PDB entry 9NE9 | electron microscopy, 3.88 A resolution | chains A and P of the 6 polymer chains in the assembly

# Chain A
Protein: DNA polymerase epsilon catalytic subunit A
Organism: Homo sapiens
Notes: EC 2.7.7.7, 3.1.11.-
UniProt: Q07864 (DPOE1_HUMAN); residues 27-1198 here = UniProt positions 27-1198
Amino-acid sequence (1172 residues; numbered 27 to 1198; the number before each row is that of its first residue):
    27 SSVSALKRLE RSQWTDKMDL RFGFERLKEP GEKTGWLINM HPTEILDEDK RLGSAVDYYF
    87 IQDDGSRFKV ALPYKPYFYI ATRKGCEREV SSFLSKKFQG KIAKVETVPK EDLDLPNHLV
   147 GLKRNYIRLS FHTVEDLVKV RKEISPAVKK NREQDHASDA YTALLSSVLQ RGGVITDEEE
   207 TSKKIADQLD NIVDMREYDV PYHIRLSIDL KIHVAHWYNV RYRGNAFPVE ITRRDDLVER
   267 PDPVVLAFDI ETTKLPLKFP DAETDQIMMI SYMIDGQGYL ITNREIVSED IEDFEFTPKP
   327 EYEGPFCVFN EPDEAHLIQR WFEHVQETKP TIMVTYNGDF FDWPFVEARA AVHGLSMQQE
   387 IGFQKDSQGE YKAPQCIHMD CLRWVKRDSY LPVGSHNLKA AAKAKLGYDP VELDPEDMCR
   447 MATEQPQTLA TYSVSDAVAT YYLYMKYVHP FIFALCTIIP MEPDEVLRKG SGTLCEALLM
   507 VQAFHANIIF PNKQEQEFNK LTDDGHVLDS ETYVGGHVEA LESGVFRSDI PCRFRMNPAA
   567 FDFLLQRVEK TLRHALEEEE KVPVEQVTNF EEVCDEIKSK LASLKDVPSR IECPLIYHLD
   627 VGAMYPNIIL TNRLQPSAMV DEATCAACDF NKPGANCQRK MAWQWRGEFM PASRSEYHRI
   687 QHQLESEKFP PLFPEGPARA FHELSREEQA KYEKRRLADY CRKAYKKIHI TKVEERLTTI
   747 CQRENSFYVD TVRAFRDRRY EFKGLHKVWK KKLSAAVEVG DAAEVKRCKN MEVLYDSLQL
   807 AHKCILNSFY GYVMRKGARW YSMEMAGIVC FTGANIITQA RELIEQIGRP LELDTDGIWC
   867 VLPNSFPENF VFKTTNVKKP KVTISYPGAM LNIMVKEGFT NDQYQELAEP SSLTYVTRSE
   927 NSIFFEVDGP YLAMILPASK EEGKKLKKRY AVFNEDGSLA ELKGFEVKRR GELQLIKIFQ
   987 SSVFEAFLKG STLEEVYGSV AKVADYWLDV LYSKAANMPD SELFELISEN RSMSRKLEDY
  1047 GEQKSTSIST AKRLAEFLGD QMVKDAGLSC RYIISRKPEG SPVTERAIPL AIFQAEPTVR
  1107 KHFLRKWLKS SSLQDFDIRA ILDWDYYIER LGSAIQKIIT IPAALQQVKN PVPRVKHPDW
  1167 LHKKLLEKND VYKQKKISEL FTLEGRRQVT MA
Unresolved in the structure: 194-213
Ion coordination: Mg2+ site 1 near Asp275 (its only coordinating residue here); Mg2+ site 2 near Glu277 (its only coordinating residue here); 4Fe-4S cluster Fe: Cys651, Cys654, Cys663, Cys747
Small-molecule neighbours: 4Fe-4S cluster (SF4): His144, Leu145, Thr650, Cys651, Cys654, Phe656, Asn657, Cys663, Gln664, Cys747, Gln748
Curated features (UniProtKB/Swiss-Prot):
  - modified residue: Ser1184 (Phosphoserine)
  - natural variant: Ala189 (A189T: Found in a colorectal sample), Arg231 (R231H: Found in a colorectal sample), Pro286 (P286H: Found in a colorectal sample; P286R: Found in a colorectal sample), Phe367 (F367S: Found in a colorectal sample), Val411 (V411L: In CRCS12; uncertain significance), Leu424 (L424V: In CRCS12), Pro436 (P436R: Found in a colorectal sample), Tyr458 (Y458F: In CRCS12; uncertain significance), Ser459 (S459F: Found in a colorectal sample), Arg762 (R762W: Found in a colorectal sample), Lys777 (K777N: Found in a colorectal sample), Ala1007 (A1007P: In IMAGEI; uncertain significance), 1 further natural variant entry in UniProt
From the paper describing this entry:
  - catalytic residues: Asp275, Glu277 (citing earlier work)
  - disease-associated variants - P286K, P286R: decreased catalytic activity (citing earlier work)

# Chain P
Molecule: 32-nt DNA strand
Sequence (32 nucleotides; each row starts with the number of its first residue):
     4 GGTTCAGCAA GGTGATGCTT TAGATTTTTC AX
Modified / non-standard residues: PST (thymidine-5'-thiophosphate) at position 35

# Interface between chain A and chain P
Contacting residue pairs - 20 pairs, chain A then chain P:
  Glu396(A) - PST_35(P)  sugar contact
  Arg409(A) - PST_35(P)  base contact
  Lys412(A) - PST_35(P)  base contact
  Arg494(A) - PST_35(P)  base contact
  Lys495(A) - PST_35(P)  base contact
  Gly496(A) - PST_35(P)  base contact
  Ser497(A) - DA34(P)  phosphate contact
  Gly498(A) - DA34(P)  hydrogen bond to the phosphate
  Thr499(A) - PST_35(P)  base contact
  Lys733(A) - DT24(P)  salt bridge to the phosphate
  Lys733(A) - DA25(P)  phosphate contact
  Ile734(A) - DA25(P)  hydrogen bond to the phosphate
  Ile734(A) - DG26(P)  phosphate contact
  His735(A) - DA25(P)  phosphate contact
  Arg821(A) - DC33(P)  phosphate contact
  Arg821(A) - DA34(P)  salt bridge to the phosphate
  Lys974(A) - DT31(P)  salt bridge to the phosphate
  Lys974(A) - DT32(P)  base contact
  Gln1049(A) - DA27(P)  sugar contact
  Gln1049(A) - DT28(P)  phosphate contact
Also at the interface, not in a pair above, chain A (21 interface residues in all): Gln394, Arg728, Lys732, Arg975, Glu978, Ser1051
Also at the interface, not in a pair above, chain P (11 interface residues in all): DT29

# Summary
The interface between chain A and chain P involves 21 residues on one side and 11 on the other; the contacts
include 2 hydrogen bonds and 3 salt bridges. Polar contacts include Gly498(A)-DA34(P), Ile734(A)-DA25(P) and
Lys733(A)-DT24(P). From the paper: catalytic residues Asp275(A) and Glu277(A); P286K and P286R of chain A
reduce catalytic activity.
Here chain A is DNA polymerase epsilon catalytic subunit A (Homo sapiens) and chain P is a 32-nt DNA strand.
Entry 9NE9 (Human polymerase epsilon bound to PCNA and DNA with a pre-existing mismatch in the blocked
conformation ...) was determined by electron microscopy (same publication as 9NE6, 9NE7, 9NE8 and 9NEA).
